7BDO - chain A; structure by X-ray diffraction, 2.70 A resolution.

== Chain A ==
Name: Mitogen-activated protein kinase 14
Source organism: Mus musculus
Notes: EC 2.7.11.24
UniProtKB: P47811 (MK14_MOUSE); residue numbers follow UniProt; this construct covers 1-360
Chain sequence (361 residues; each row starts with the number of its first residue; numbering starts at 0):
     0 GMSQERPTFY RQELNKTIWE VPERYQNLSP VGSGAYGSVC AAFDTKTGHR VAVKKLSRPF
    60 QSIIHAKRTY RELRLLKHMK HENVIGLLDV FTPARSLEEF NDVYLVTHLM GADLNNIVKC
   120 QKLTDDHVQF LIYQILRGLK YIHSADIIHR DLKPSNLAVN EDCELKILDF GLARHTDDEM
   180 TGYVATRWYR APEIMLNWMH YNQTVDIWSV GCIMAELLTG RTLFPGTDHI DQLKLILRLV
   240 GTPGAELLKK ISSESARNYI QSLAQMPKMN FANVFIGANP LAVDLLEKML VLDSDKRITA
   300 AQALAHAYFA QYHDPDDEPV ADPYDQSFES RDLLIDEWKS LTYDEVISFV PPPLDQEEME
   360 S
Not modelled in the structure: 0-4, 32-33, 118-120, 172-183, 354-360
Differences from the reference sequence: expression tag (0)
Ligand contacts: TBK (N-[[4-[[(2S)-4-cyclohexyl-1-[[(3S)-1-methylsulfonylpiperidin-3-yl]amino]-1-oxidanylidene-butan-2-yl]carbamoyl]phenyl]methyl]imidazo[1,2-a]pyridine-3-carboxamide): Val30, Tyr35, Val38, Ala51, Lys53, Arg67, Glu71, Leu74, Leu75, Met78, Val83, Ile84, Thr106, His107, Leu108, Met109, Ile141, Ile146, His148, Ile166, Leu167, Asp168, Phe169, Gly170

== In short ==
Ligands of chain A: compound TBK.
Chain A is Mitogen-activated protein kinase 14 (Mus musculus); the structure, MAPK14 bound with SR302, was
determined by X-ray diffraction together with 7BCM, 7BDQ, 7BE4, 7BE5 and 7BE6 from the same study.
